PDB entry 9K9L | electron microscopy, 3.66 A resolution | chains G and I of the 10 polymer chains in the assembly

== Chain G ==
Protein: Histone H3-like centromeric protein A
Source organism: Homo sapiens
Reference sequence: P49450 (CENPA_HUMAN); numbering as in UniProt (aligned over 1-140)
Amino-acid sequence (143 residues; numbered -2 to 140; the number before each row is that of its first residue; numbers below 1 keep their minus sign (Gly-2 is residue -2)):
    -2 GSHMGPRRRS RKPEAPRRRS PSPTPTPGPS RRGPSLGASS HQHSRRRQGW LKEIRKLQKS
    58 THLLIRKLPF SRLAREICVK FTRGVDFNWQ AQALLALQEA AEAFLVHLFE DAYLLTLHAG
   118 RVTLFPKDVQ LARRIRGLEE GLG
Disordered / not traced: -2 to 58, 135-140
Differences from the reference sequence: expression tag (-2 to 0)
Swiss-Prot annotation at these positions:
  - region: Gln39 to Leu54 (Important for flexibility of DNA ends that protrude from nucleosomes)
  - modified residue: Gly2 (N,N,N-trimethylglycine), Ser7 (Phosphoserine), Ser17 (Phosphoserine), Ser19 (Phosphoserine), Ser27 (Phosphoserine), Ser68 (Phosphoserine)
  - mutagenesis: Ser7 (S7A: Induces a delay at the terminal stage of cytokinesis and chromosome misalignment during mitosis due to a defect in kinetochore attachment to microtubules), Ser17 (S17A: Impaired mitotic chromosome congression and chromosome segregation; when associated with A-19), Ser19 (S19A: Impaired mitotic chromosome congression and chromosome segregation; when associated with A-17), Ser68 (S68A: No effect on interaction with HJURP. Impairs localization at centromeres; S68E/Q: Impairs interaction with HJURP, association with chromatin and localization at centromeres), Arg80 to Gly81 (Impairs retention at centromeres, but not targeting to centromeres), His104 (H104G: Reduces location at centromeres. Abolishes location at centromeres; when associated with C-112), Leu112 (L112C: No effect on location at centromeres. Abolishes location at centromeres; when associated with G-104)

== Chain I ==
Molecule: Widom601 DNA FW
Source organism: synthetic construct
Sequence (145 nucleotides; row label = number of the first residue in the row; numbers below 1 keep their minus sign (DA-70 is residue -70)):
   -70 ATCAGAATCC CGGTGCCGAG GCCGCTCAAT TGGTCGTAGA CAGCTCTAGC ACCGCTTAAA
   -10 CGCACGTACG CGCTGTCCCC CGCGTTTTAA CCGCCAAGGG GATTACTCCC TAGTCTCCAG
    50 GCACGTGTCA GATATATACA TCGAT
Disordered / not traced: -70 to -62, 60-74

== Interface between chain G and chain I ==
Contacting residue pairs - 15 pairs, chain G then chain I:
  Arg63(G) with DA18(I), salt bridge to the phosphate
  Arg72(G) with DC8(I), salt bridge to the phosphate
  Asn85(G) with DC7(I), phosphate contact; DC8(I), phosphate contact
  Trp86(G) with DC7(I), sugar contact; DC8(I), hydrogen bond to the phosphate
  Gln87(G) with DC7(I), phosphate contact
  Ala88(G) with DC7(I), hydrogen bond to the phosphate
  Gln89(G) with DC7(I), phosphate contact
  Arg118(G) with DG28(I), phosphate contact; DG29(I), salt bridge to the phosphate
  Val119(G) with DG28(I), hydrogen bond to the phosphate
  Thr120(G) with DG28(I), hydrogen bond to the phosphate
  Phe122(G) with DG28(I), phosphate contact; DG29(I), phosphate contact
Interface residues without a listed pair, chain G (12 interface residues in all): Gly117
Interface residues without a listed pair, chain I (6 interface residues in all): DG27

== Overview ==
Chain G and chain I form an interface of 12 and 6 residues respectively; the contacts include 4 hydrogen bonds
and 3 salt bridges. Polar contacts include Trp86(G)-DC8(I), Ala88(G)-DC7(I) and Val119(G)-DG28(I). Curated
annotation (UniProt) lists 8 mutagenesis sites on chain G.
Chain G is Histone H3-like centromeric protein A (Homo sapiens) and chain I is Widom601 DNA FW (synthetic
construct); the structure, Cryo-EM structure of the human CENP-A-H4 octasome, was determined by electron
microscopy.
